Entry 8UV3 (electron microscopy, 2.72 A resolution); this record covers chains A and B of the 3 polymer chains in the assembly.

[Chain A (and B)]
Molecule: Capsid protein
Organism: Murine norovirus 1
Notes: chain B of this document is another copy of the same molecule, construct and numbering; everything in this record applies to it too
UniProt: Q2V8W4 (Q2V8W4_9CALI); residue numbers follow UniProt; this construct covers 15-532
Chain sequence (518 residues; each row starts with the number of its first residue):
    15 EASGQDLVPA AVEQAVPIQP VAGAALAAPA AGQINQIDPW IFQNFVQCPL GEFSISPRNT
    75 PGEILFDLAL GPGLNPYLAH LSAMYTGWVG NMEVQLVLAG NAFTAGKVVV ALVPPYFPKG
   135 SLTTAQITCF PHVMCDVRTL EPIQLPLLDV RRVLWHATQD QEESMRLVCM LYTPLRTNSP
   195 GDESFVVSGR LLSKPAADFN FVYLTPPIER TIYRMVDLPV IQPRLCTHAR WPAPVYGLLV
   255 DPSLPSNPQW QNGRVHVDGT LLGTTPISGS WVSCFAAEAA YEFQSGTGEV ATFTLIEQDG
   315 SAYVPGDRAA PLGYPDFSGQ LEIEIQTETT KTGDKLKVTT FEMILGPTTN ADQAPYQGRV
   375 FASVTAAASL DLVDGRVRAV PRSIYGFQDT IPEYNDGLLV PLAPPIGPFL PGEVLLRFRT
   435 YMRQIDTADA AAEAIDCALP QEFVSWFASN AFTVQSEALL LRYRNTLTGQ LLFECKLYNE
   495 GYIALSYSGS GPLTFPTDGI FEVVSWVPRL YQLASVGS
Disordered / not traced: 15-18 (chain B: 532)
Sequence notes: conflict Ile-339 (Val in Q2V8W4)
Ion coordination: Mg2+: Gln-438, Asp-440

[Chain A / chain B interface]
Pairs across the interface (24; chain A residue first):
  Gln-33(A) / Gly-46(B)  hydrogen bond (backbone-backbone)
  Gln-33(A) / Gln-47(B)
  Gln-33(A) / Ile-48(B)
  Val-35(A) / Pro-43(B)
  Val-35(A) / Ala-45(B)
  Ala-36(A) / Pro-43(B)  hydrogen bond (backbone-backbone)
  Leu-126(A) / Tyr-217(B)  hydrogen bond (backbone-side chain)
  Pro-128(A) / Tyr-217(B)  hydrophobic
  Pro-129(A) / Thr-100(B)
  Tyr-130(A) / Thr-100(B)
  Phe-131(A) / Thr-219(B)
  Gln-140(A) / Pro-220(B)
  Gln-140(A) / Ile-222(B)
  Cys-143(A) / Pro-220(B)  hydrophobic
  Phe-144(A) / Pro-220(B)
  Pro-145(A) / Tyr-217(B)
  Val-164(A) / Ala-44(B)
  Val-164(A) / Gly-46(B)
  Arg-165(A) / Ala-44(B)  hydrogen bond (backbone-backbone)
  Arg-165(A) / Trp-169(B)  hydrogen bond (backbone-side chain)
  Arg-166(A) / Leu-168(B)  hydrogen bond (backbone-backbone)
  Arg-166(A) / Trp-169(B)  hydrogen bond (side chain-backbone)
  Arg-166(A) / Glu-176(B)  salt bridge
  Met-179(A) / Tyr-217(B)  hydrophobic
Also at the interface, not in a pair above, chain A (22 interface residues in all): Ile-32, Pro-34, Leu-40, Pro-132, Asp-163, Val-167
Also at the interface, not in a pair above, chain B (19 interface residues in all): Val-167, His-170, Ala-171, Gln-173, Leu-218

[In short]
22 residues of chain A face 19 of chain B across their interface, with 7 hydrogen bonds and 1 salt bridge.
Polar pairs include Arg-166(A)/Glu-176(B), Leu-126(A)/Tyr-217(B) and Arg-165(A)/Trp-169(B). Gln-438(A) and
Asp-440(A) form the Mg2+ site.
Chain A and chain B are both Capsid protein (Murine norovirus 1); the structure, Murine norovirus capsid
protein + 1 mM MgCl2, was determined by electron microscopy together with 8UUX from the same study.
